8BLS - chains A and E of the 4 polymer chains in the assembly; structure by X-ray diffraction, 2.10 A resolution.

== Chain A (and E) ==
Name: Bile salt hydrolase
From: Ligilactobacillus salivarius
Notes: chain E of this document is another copy of the same molecule, construct and numbering; everything in this record applies to it too
Reference sequence: J7H3P9 (J7H3P9_9LACO); numbering as in UniProt (aligned over 2-324)
Chain sequence (325 residues; row label = number of the first residue in the row):
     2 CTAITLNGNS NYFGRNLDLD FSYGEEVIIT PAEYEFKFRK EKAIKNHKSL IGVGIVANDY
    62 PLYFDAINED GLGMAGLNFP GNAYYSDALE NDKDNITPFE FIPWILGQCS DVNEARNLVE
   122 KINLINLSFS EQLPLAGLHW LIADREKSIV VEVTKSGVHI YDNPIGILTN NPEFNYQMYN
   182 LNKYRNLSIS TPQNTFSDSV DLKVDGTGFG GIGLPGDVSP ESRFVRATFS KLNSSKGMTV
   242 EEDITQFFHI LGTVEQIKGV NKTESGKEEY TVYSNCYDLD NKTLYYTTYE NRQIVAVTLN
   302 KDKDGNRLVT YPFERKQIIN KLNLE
Disordered / not traced: 302-305 (chain E: 301-302, 324-326)
Modified positions: Cys-2 (cysteinesulfonic acid; OCS)
Differences from the reference sequence: expression tag (325-326)
Residues lining bound ligands: glycocholic acid (GCH): Cys-2, Arg-16, Leu-18, Asp-19, Leu-20, Tyr-24, Ile-56, Leu-63, Tyr-64, Phe-65, Gly-77, Asn-79, Pro-81, Phe-100, Leu-134, Pro-135, Leu-136, Ala-137, Leu-139

== Interface between chain A and chain E ==
Residue-residue contacts - 10 pairs, chain A then chain E:
  Pro-173(A) / Tyr-180(E)
  Asn-176(A) / Tyr-177(E)
  Tyr-177(A) / Asn-176(E)
  Tyr-177(A) / Tyr-177(E)  hydrophobic
  Tyr-177(A) / Tyr-180(E)  hydrophobic
  Tyr-180(A) / Pro-173(E)
  Tyr-180(A) / Tyr-177(E)  hydrophobic
  Tyr-180(A) / Glu-222(E)
  Asn-181(A) / Lys-184(E)  hydrogen bond
  Glu-222(A) / Lys-184(E)  salt bridge
Interface residues without a listed pair, chain A (8 interface residues in all): Asn-172, Lys-184
Interface residues without a listed pair, chain E (7 interface residues in all): Asn-172

== Overview ==
8 residues of chain A face 7 of chain E across their interface; the contacts include 1 hydrogen bond and 1
salt bridge. Polar pairs include Glu-222(A)/Lys-184(E) and Asn-181(A)/Lys-184(E). Chain A binds glycocholic
acid.
Chain A and chain E are both Bile salt hydrolase (Ligilactobacillus salivarius); the structure, Structure of
Lactobacillus salivarius (Ls) bile salt hydrolase(BSH) in complex with Glycocholate (GCA), was determined by
X-ray diffraction.
